4LX2 - chains A and B; structure by X-ray diffraction, 1.50 A resolution.

[Chain A]
Protein: Unconventional myosin-Va
From: Homo sapiens
Notes: fragment: Dilute domain residues 1464-1855
UniProtKB: Q9Y4I1 (MYO5A_HUMAN); residues 1462-1853 here correspond to UniProt positions 1464-1855 (UniProt number = residue number + 2)
Sequence (392 residues; each row starts with the number of its first residue):
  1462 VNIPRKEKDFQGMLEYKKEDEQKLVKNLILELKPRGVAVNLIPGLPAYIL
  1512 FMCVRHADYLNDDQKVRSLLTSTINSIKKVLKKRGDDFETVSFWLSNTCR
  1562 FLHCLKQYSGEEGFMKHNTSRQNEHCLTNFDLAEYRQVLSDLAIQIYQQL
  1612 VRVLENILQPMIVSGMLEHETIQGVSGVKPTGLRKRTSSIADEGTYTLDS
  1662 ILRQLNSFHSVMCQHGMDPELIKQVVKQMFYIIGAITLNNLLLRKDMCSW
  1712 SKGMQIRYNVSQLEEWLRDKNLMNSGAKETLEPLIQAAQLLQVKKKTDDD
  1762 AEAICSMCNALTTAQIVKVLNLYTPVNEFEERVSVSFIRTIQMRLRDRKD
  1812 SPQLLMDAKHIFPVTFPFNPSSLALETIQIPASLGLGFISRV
Disordered / not traced: 1462-1469, 1632-1654
UniProt features mapped onto this chain:
  - modified residue: Ser1650 (Phosphoserine), Thr1758 (Phosphothreonine)
From the paper describing this entry:
  - conformationally variable residues (side-chain flip): Arg1528, Tyr1596
  - disease-associated variants - I1510N, M1513K: decreased stability (proposed by the authors, not directly observed)
  - disease-associated variants - D1519G: decreased binding to MLPH (proposed by the authors, not directly observed)

[Chain B]
Protein: Melanophilin
UniProtKB: Q91V27 (MELPH_MOUSE); residue numbers follow UniProt; this construct covers 176-201
Sequence (26 residues; each row starts with the number of its first residue):
   176 RDQPLNSKKKKRLLSFRDVDFEEDSD
Disordered / not traced: 176-184, 197-201

[Interface between chain A and chain B]
Contacting residue pairs (29; chain A residue first):
  Asn1522(A) - Arg187(B)  hydrogen bond
  Asp1524(A) - Leu189(B)
  Val1527(A) - Leu189(B)  hydrophobic
  Arg1528(A) - Ser190(B)  hydrogen bond (side chain-backbone)
  Arg1528(A) - Phe191(B)
  Arg1528(A) - Asp195(B)
  Leu1531(A) - Phe191(B)  hydrophobic
  Thr1532(A) - Phe191(B)
  Thr1532(A) - Asp195(B)  hydrogen bond (side chain-backbone)
  Thr1532(A) - Phe196(B)
  Ile1535(A) - Phe196(B)  hydrophobic
  Asn1536(A) - Phe196(B)  hydrogen bond (side chain-backbone)
  Ser1570(A) - Lys186(B)
  Leu1588(A) - Lys186(B)  hydrogen bond (backbone-side chain)
  Thr1589(A) - Lys186(B)
  Asn1590(A) - Lys186(B)
  Asn1590(A) - Arg187(B)  hydrogen bond (backbone-backbone)
  Phe1591(A) - Lys186(B)
  Phe1591(A) - Arg187(B)
  Asp1592(A) - Lys186(B)
  Asp1592(A) - Arg187(B)  hydrogen bond (backbone-backbone)
  Asp1592(A) - Leu188(B)
  Asp1592(A) - Leu189(B)  hydrogen bond (backbone-backbone)
  Leu1593(A) - Leu189(B)  hydrophobic
  Glu1595(A) - Leu188(B)
  Glu1595(A) - Ser190(B)
  Glu1595(A) - Phe191(B)  hydrogen bond (side chain-backbone)
  Tyr1596(A) - Phe191(B)  hydrophobic
  Val1599(A) - Phe196(B)  hydrophobic
Also at the interface, not in a pair above, chain A (19 interface residues in all): Gly1571
The authors on this interface:
  - specific contacts: Tyr1596(A)-Phe191(B) (pi stacking), Lys186(B)-Leu1588(A) (hydrogen bond), Arg187(B)-Asn1590(A) (hydrogen bond), Arg187(B)-Asn1522(A) (hydrogen bond)
  - interface residues, chain A: Arg1528(A), Asn1590(A), Glu1595(A)
  - interface residues, chain B: Arg187(B), Leu189(B), Phe191(B)

[In short]
19 residues of chain A face 8 of chain B across their interface; the contacts include 9 hydrogen bonds. Among
the polar pairs are Asn1522(A)-Arg187(B), Arg1528(A)-Ser190(B) and Thr1532(A)-Asp195(B). The paper describes
pi stacking between Tyr1596(A) and Phe191(B); hydrogen bonds between Lys186(B) and Leu1588(A), Arg187(B) and
Asn1590(A) and Arg187(B) and Asn1522(A). The paper reports that I1510N and M1513K of chain A reduce stability;
interface residues Arg1528(A), Asn1590(A) and Arg187(B) among others.
Chain A is Unconventional myosin-Va (Homo sapiens) and chain B is Melanophilin; the structure, Crystal
structure of Myo5a globular tail domain in complex with melanophilin GTBD, was determined by X-ray diffraction
(same publication as 4LWZ, 4LX0 and 4LX1).
